Entry 6Z9B (X-ray diffraction, 2.17 A resolution); this record covers chain A.

# Chain A
Protein: 5'-nucleotidase
Source organism: Homo sapiens
Notes: EC 3.1.3.5
Reference sequence: P21589 (5NTD_HUMAN); numbering as in UniProt (aligned over 27-549)
Amino-acid sequence (532 residues; numbered 26 to 557; the number before each row is that of its first residue):
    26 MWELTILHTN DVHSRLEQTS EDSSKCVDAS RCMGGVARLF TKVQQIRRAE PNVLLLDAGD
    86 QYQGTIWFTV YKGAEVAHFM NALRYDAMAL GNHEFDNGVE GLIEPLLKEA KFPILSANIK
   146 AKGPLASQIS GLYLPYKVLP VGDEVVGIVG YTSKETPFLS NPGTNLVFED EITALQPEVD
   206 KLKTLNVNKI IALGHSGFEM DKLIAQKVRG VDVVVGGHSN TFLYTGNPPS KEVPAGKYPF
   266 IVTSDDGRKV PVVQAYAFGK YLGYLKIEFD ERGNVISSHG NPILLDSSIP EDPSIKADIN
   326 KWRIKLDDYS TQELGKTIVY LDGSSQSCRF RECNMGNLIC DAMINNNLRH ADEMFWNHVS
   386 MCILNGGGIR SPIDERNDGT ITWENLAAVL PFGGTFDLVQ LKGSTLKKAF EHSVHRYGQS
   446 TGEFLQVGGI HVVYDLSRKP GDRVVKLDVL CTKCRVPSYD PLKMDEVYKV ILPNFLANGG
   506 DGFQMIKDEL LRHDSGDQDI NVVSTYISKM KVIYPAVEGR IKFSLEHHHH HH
Unresolved in the structure: 377-379, 550-557
Differences from the reference sequence: initiating methionine (26); engineered mutation Asp-53 (Asn in P21589), Asp-311 (Asn in P21589), Asp-333 (Asn in P21589), Ala-376 (Thr in P21589), Asp-403 (Asn in P21589); expression tag (550-557)
Disulfide bonds: Cys-51/Cys-57, Cys-353/Cys-358, Cys-365/Cys-387, Cys-476/Cys-479
Bound ions: Zn2+ site 1: Asp-36, His-38, Asp-85 (together with QCQ); Zn2+ site 2: Asp-85, Asn-117, His-220, His-243 (together with QCQ); Ca2+: Asn-213, Asp-237, Gly-298
Ligand contacts: QCQ ([[(2R,3R,4S,5R)-5-[2-chloranyl-6-[(phenylmethyl)amino]purin-9-yl]-4-fluoranyl-3-oxidanyl-oxolan-2-yl]methoxy-oxidanyl-phosphoryl]methylphosphonic acid): Asp-36, His-38, Asp-85, Asn-117, His-118, Asp-121, Leu-184, Ser-185, Asn-186, His-220, His-243, Asn-245, Arg-354, Asn-390, Gly-392, Gly-393, Arg-395, Phe-417, Gly-447, Glu-448, Pro-498, Phe-500, Asp-506

# In short
Bound to chain A: compound QCQ. Asp-36, His-38 and Asp-85 form the Zn2+ site 1. Asp-85, Asn-117, His-220 and
His-243 coordinate Zn2+ site 2.
Chain A is 5'-nucleotidase (Homo sapiens); the structure, Human Ecto-5'-nucleotidase (CD73) in complex with
AOPCP derivative A830 (compound 16 in publication) in the closed ..., was determined by X-ray diffraction
(same publication as 6Z9D).
